9KCH - chains D and G of the 8 polymer chains in the assembly; structure by electron microscopy, 4.19 A resolution (low resolution: residue-level contacts below are approximate; hydrogen-bond / salt-bridge calls are withheld).

[Chain D]
Name: Tol-Pal system protein TolQ
From: Escherichia coli K-12
UniProtKB: P0ABU9 (TOLQ_ECOLI); residues 1-230 here = UniProt positions 1-230
Chain sequence (230 residues; each row starts with the number of its first residue):
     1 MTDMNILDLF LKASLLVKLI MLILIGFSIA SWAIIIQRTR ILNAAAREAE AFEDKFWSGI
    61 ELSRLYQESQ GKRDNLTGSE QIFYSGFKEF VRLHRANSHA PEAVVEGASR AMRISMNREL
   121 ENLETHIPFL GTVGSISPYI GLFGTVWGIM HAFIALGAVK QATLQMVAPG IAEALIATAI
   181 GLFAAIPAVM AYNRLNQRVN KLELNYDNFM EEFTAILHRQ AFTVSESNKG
Disordered / not traced: 1-5, 225-230

[Chain G]
Name: Tol-Pal system protein TolR
From: Escherichia coli K-12
UniProtKB: P0ABV6 (TOLR_ECOLI); residues 1-142 here = UniProt positions 1-142
Chain sequence (152 residues; row label = number of the first residue in the row):
     1 MARARGRGRR DLKSEINIVP LLDVLLVLLL IFMATAPIIT QSVEVDLPDA TESQAVSSND
    61 NPPVIVEVSG IGQYTVVVEK DRLERLPPEQ VVAEVSSRFK ANPKTVFLIG GAKDVPYDEI
   121 IKALNLLHSA GVKSVGLMTQ PILEHHHHHH HH
Disordered / not traced: 1-11, 35-152
Differences from the reference sequence: expression tag (143-152)
Curated features (UniProtKB/Swiss-Prot):
  - mutagenesis: Asp23 (D23A: Decreases TolA-Pal interaction; D23E: No change in TolA-Pal interaction; D23R: Abolishes TolA-Pal interaction)

[Interface between chain D and chain G]
Residue-residue contacts (14; chain D residue first):
  Pro138(D) - Val19(G)
  Leu142(D) - Leu22(G)
  Leu142(D) - Asp23(G)
  Leu142(D) - Leu26(G)
  Thr145(D) - Leu26(G)
  Thr145(D) - Leu30(G)
  Ile149(D) - Leu26(G)
  Ile149(D) - Leu30(G)
  Leu164(D) - Met33(G)
  Leu164(D) - Ala34(G)
  Ile171(D) - Leu30(G)
  Ile171(D) - Met33(G)
  Ala174(D) - Leu30(G)
  Leu175(D) - Leu30(G)
Other interface residues (no listed pair), chain D (11 interface residues in all): Tyr139, Phe153, Thr178
Other interface residues (no listed pair), chain G (8 interface residues in all): Ile18

[In short]
The interface between chain D and chain G involves 11 residues on one side and 8 on the other. UniProt lists
one mutagenesis site on chain G.
Here chain D is Tol-Pal system protein TolQ and chain G is Tol-Pal system protein TolR, both from Escherichia
coli K-12. Entry 9KCH (Cryo-EM structure of inner membrane TolQRA complex in CYMAL-6-Neopentyl Glycol
detergent micelles) was determined by electron microscopy (same publication as 9K49).
